PDB entry 1ZBZ | X-ray diffraction, 1.29 A resolution | chain A

# Chain A
Molecule: Cytochrome c peroxidase
Organism: Saccharomyces cerevisiae
Notes: EC 1.11.1.5
Reference sequence: P00431 (CCPR_YEAST); residues 1-294 here correspond to UniProt positions 68-361 (UniProt number = residue number + 67)
Amino-acid sequence (294 residues; numbered 1 to 294; the number before each row is that of its first residue):
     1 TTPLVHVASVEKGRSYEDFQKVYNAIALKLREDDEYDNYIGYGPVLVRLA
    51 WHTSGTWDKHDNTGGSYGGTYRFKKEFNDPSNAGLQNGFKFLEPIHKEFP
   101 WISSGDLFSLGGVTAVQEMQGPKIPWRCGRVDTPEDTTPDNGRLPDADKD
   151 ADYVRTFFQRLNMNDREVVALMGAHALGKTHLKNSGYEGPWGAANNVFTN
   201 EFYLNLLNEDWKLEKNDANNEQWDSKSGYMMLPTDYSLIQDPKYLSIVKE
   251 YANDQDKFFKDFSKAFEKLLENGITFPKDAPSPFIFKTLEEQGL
Unresolved in the structure: 1-3
Swiss-Prot annotation at these positions:
  - active site: His-52 (Proton acceptor), Trp-191 (Tryptophan radical intermediate)
  - binding site (heme b): His-175
  - site: Arg-48 (Transition state stabilizer)
  - modified residue: Tyr-153 (Phosphotyrosine)
Metal / ion sites: heme Fe near His-175 (its only coordinating residue here)
Ligand contacts: heme (HEM): Asp-37, Pro-44, Val-45, Val-47, Arg-48, Trp-51, Pro-145, Asp-146, Ala-147, Val-154, Phe-158, Leu-171, Met-172, Ala-174, His-175, Leu-177, Gly-178, Lys-179, Thr-180, His-181, Asn-184, Ser-185, Tyr-187, Trp-191, Leu-232, Thr-234, Phe-262, Phe-266
From the paper describing this entry:
  - conformationally variable residues (order/disorder transition): Arg-48, Met-172, Ala-193 to Asn-195
  - catalytic residues: Arg-48 (citing earlier work)
  - binding site for heme: Arg-48, Trp-51
  - heme coordination: His-175
  - contacts within the chain: Met-172/His-175 (pi stacking), His-175/Trp-191 (pi stacking), Gly-178/Trp-191, Gly-178/Asn-195 (hydrogen bond), Trp-191/Asp-235 (hydrogen bond), His-175/Asp-235 (hydrogen bond)
  - catalytic residues: Trp-191

# Summary
Ligands of chain A: heme. From UniProt: active-site residues His-52 and Trp-191 and heme b-binding residue
His-175. The paper reports catalytic residues Arg-48 and Trp-191; a binding site for heme at Arg-48 and
Trp-51.
Chain A is Cytochrome c peroxidase (Saccharomyces cerevisiae); the structure, High-Resolution Crystal
Structure of Compound I intermediate of Cytochrome c Peroxidase (CcP), was determined by X-ray diffraction
together with 1ZBY from the same study.
